Entry 7KZQ (electron microscopy, 4.30 A resolution (low resolution: residue-level contacts below are approximate; hydrogen-bond / salt-bridge calls are withheld)); this record covers chains E and L of the 16 polymer chains in the assembly.

== Chain E ==
Name: Fanconi anemia group E protein
From: Homo sapiens
UniProtKB: Q9HB96 (FANCE_HUMAN); residue numbers follow UniProt; this construct covers 1-536
Sequence (555 residues; each row starts with the number of its first residue; numbers below 1 keep their minus sign (Met-18 is residue -18)):
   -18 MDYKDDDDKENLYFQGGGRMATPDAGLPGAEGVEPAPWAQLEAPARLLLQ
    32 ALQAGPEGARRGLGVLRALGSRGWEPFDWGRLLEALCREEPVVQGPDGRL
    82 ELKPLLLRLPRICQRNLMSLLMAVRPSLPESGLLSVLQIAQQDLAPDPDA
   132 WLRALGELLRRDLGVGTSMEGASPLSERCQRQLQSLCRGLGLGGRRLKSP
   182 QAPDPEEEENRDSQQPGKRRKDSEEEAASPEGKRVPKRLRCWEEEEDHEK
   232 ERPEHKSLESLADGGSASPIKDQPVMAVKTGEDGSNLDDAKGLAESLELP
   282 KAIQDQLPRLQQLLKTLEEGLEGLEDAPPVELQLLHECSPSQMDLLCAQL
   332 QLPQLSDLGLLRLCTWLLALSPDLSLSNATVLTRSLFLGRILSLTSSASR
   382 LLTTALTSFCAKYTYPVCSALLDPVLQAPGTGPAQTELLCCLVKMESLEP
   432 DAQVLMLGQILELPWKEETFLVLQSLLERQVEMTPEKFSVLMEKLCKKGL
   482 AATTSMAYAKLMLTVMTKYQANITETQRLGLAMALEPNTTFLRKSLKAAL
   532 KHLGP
Disordered / not traced: -18 to 11, 182-274, 301-307, 479-483, 536
Sequence notes: initiating methionine (-18); expression tag (-17 to 0)
Swiss-Prot annotation at these positions:
  - modified residue: Ser249 (Phosphoserine), Thr346 (Phosphothreonine), Ser374 (Phosphoserine)
  - natural variant: Pro184 (P184Q: In FANCE; uncertain significance)
  - mutagenesis: Thr346 (T346A: Non-phosphorylatable by CHEK1, not polyubiquitinated and unable to complement the mitomycin C hypersensitivity of cells lacking FANCE; when associated with A-374), Ser374 (S374A: Non-phosphorylatable by CHEK1, not polyubiquitinated and unable to complement the mitomycin C hypersensitivity of cells lacking FANCE; when associated with A-346)

== Chain L ==
Name: E3 ubiquitin-protein ligase FANCL
From: Homo sapiens
Notes: EC 2.3.2.27
UniProtKB: Q9NW38 (FANCL_HUMAN); numbering as in UniProt (aligned over 1-375)
Sequence (394 residues; row label = number of the first residue in the row; numbers below 1 keep their minus sign (Met-18 is residue -18)):
   -18 MDYKDDDDKENLYFQGGGRMAVTEASLLRQCPLLLPQNRSKTVYEGFISA
    32 QGRDFHLRIVLPEDLQLKNARLLCSWQLRTILSGYHRIVQQRMQHSPDLM
    82 SFMMELKMLLEVALKNRQELYALPPPPQFYSSLIEEIGTLGWDKLVYADT
   132 CFSTIKLKAEDASGREHLITLKLKAKYPAESPDYFVDFPVPFCASWTPQS
   182 SLISIYSQFLAAIESLKAFWDVMDEIDEKTWVLEPEKPPRSATARRIALG
   232 NNVSINIEVDPRHPTMLPECFFLGADHVVKPLGIKLSRNIHLWDPENSVL
   282 QNLKDVLEIDFPARAILEKSDFTMDCGICYAYQLDGTIPDQVCDNSQCGQ
   332 PFHQICLYEWLRGLLTSRQSFNIIFGECPYCSKPITLKMSGRKH
Disordered / not traced: -18 to 0, 371-375
Sequence notes: initiating methionine (-18); expression tag (-17 to 0)
Swiss-Prot annotation at these positions:
  - zinc finger: Cys307 to Ser363 (RING-type)
  - binding site (Zn(2+)): Cys307, Cys310, Cys324, Cys329, His334, Cys337, Cys359, Cys362
  - modified residue: Ala2 (N-acetylalanine)
  - mutagenesis: Val127 to Tyr128 (No effect on interaction with FANCI and FANCD2), Leu149 (L149A: No effect on interaction with FANCI and FANCD2; when associated with A-166), Tyr158 to Pro159 (Abolishes UBE2T charging), Phe166 (F166A: Does not affect interaction with FANCI and FANCD2; when associated with A-149), Trp212 to Leu214 (Impairs interaction with FANCI and FANCD2), Leu248 (L248A: Impairs interaction with FANCI and FANCD2; when associated with A-252, A-254 and A-265), Phe252 (F252A: Impairs interaction with FANCI and FANCD2; when associated with A-248, A-254 and A-265), Leu254 (L254A: Impairs interaction with FANCI and FANCD2; when associated with A-248, A-252 and A-265), Ile265 (I265A: Impairs interaction with FANCI and FANCD2; when associated with A-248, A-252 and A-254), Cys307 (C307A: Abolishes ubiquitin ligase activity), Ile309 (I309A: Loss of interaction with UBE2T), Cys310 (C310A: Abolishes ubiquitin ligase activity), 3 further mutagenesis entries in UniProt
Bound ions: Zn2+ site 1: Cys307, Cys310, His334, Cys337; Zn2+ site 2: Cys324, Cys329, Cys359, Cys362

== How chain E and chain L interact ==
Pairs across the interface (34):
  Leu28(E) - Trp341(L)
  Gln31(E) - Trp341(L)
  Arg42(E) - Ile309(L)
  Arg42(E) - Tyr311(L)
  Gly45(E) - Tyr311(L)
  Val46(E) - Tyr311(L)
  Arg48(E) - Glu215(L)
  Arg48(E) - Thr304(L)
  Ala49(E) - Tyr361(L)
  Gly51(E) - Glu217(L)
  Ser52(E) - Glu217(L)
  Arg53(E) - Tyr361(L)
  Glu56(E) - Lys218(L)
  Gly61(E) - Phe166(L)
  Arg69(E) - Asn97(L)
  Glu70(E) - Lys96(L)
  Glu70(E) - Asn97(L)
  Pro72(E) - Tyr66(L)
  Asp78(E) - His76(L)
  Gly79(E) - Arg73(L)
  Gly79(E) - His76(L)
  Arg80(E) - Arg73(L)
  Leu81(E) - Ile69(L)
  Leu81(E) - Arg73(L)
  Leu81(E) - Glu86(L)
  Leu81(E) - Met89(L)
  Leu81(E) - Leu90(L)
  Leu83(E) - Met89(L)
  Leu83(E) - Val93(L)
  Pro107(E) - Pro170(L)
  Pro107(E) - Pro172(L)
  Pro110(E) - Phe166(L)
  Glu111(E) - Pro172(L)
  Glu111(E) - Cys174(L)
Interface residues without a listed pair, chain E (27 interface residues in all): Val14, Glu71, Val74, Ser108
Interface residues without a listed pair, chain L (32 interface residues in all): Gln72, Val171, Phe173, Pro220, Ser222, Cys310, Leu345, Leu346, Pro360, Cys362

== In short ==
Chain E and chain L form an interface of 27 and 32 residues respectively. The Zn2+ site 1 is built by
Cys307(L), Cys310(L), His334(L) and Cys337(L). From UniProt: 2 mutagenesis sites on chain E; 8 Zn2+-binding
residues and 19 mutagenesis sites on chain L.
Here chain E is Fanconi anemia group E protein and chain L is E3 ubiquitin-protein ligase FANCL, both from
Homo sapiens. Entry 7KZQ (Structure of the human Fanconi anaemia Core-ID complex) was determined by electron
microscopy (same publication as 7KZP, 7KZR, 7KZS, 7KZT and 7KZV).
